9IJ3 - chains A and C of the 3 polymer chains in the assembly; structure by electron microscopy, 2.60 A resolution.

[Chain A]
Protein: Piwi-like protein 2
From: Mus musculus
Notes: EC 3.1.26.-
UniProt: Q8CDG1 (PIWL2_MOUSE); residue numbers follow UniProt; this construct covers 1-971
Amino-acid sequence (971 residues; row label = number of the first residue in the row):
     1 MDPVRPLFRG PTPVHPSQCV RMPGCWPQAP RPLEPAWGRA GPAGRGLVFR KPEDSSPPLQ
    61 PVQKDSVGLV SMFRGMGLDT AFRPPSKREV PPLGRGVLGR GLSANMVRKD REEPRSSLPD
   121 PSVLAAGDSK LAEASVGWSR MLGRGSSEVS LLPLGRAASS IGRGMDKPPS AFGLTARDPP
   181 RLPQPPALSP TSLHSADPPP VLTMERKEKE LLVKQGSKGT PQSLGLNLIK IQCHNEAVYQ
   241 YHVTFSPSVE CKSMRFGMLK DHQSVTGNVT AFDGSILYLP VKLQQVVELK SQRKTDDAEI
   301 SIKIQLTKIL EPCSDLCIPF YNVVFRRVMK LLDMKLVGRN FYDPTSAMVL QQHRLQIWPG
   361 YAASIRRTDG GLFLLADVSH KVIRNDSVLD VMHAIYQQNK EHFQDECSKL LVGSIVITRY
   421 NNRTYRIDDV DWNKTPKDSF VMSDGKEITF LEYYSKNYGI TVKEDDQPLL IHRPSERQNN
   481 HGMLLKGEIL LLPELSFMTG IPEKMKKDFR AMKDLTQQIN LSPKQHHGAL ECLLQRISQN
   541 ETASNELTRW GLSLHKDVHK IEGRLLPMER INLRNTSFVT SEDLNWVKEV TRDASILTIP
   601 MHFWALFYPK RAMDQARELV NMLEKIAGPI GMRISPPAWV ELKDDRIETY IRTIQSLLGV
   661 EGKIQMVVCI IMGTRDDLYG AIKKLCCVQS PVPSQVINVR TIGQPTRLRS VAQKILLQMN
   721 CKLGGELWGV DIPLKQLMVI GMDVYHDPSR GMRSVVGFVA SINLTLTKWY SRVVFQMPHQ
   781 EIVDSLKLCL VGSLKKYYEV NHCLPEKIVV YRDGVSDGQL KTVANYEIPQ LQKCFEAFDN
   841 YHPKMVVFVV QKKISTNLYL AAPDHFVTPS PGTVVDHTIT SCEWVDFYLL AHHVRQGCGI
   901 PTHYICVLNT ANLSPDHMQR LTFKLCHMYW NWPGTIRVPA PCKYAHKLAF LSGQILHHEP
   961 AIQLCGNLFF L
Not modelled in the structure: 1-220, 478-483, 749-750, 777-781
Ion coordination: Mn2+: Asp743, Asp813 (shared with U17(C) of chain C)
UniProt features mapped onto this chain:
  - active site: Asp743, Glu781, Asp813, His946
  - modified residue: Arg45 (Symmetric dimethylarginine), Arg74 (Omega-N-methylarginine), Arg83 (Omega-N-methylarginine), Arg95 (Omega-N-methylarginine), Arg100 (Omega-N-methylarginine), Arg144 (Symmetric dimethylarginine), Arg156 (Symmetric dimethylarginine), Arg163 (Symmetric dimethylarginine), Arg549 (Symmetric dimethylarginine)
  - mutagenesis: Arg9 (R9K: Abolishes interaction with TDRD1; when associated with K-39; K-45 and K-74), Arg39 (R39K: Abolishes interaction with TDRD1; when associated with K-9; K-45 and K-74), Arg45 (R45K: Abolishes interaction with TDRD1; when associated with K-9; K-39 and K-74), Arg74 (R74K: Abolishes interaction with TDRD1; when associated with K-9; K-39 and K-45), Asp813 (D813A: In DAH mutant; leads to arrest in meiotic prophase due to a failure of transposon piRNA amplification, resulting in the marked reduction of piRNA-bound within PIWIL4)

[Chain C]
Molecule: 25-nt RNA strand
From: Homo sapiens
Sequence (25 nucleotides; each row starts with the number of its first residue):
     1 GAGCCAAGUU UCCAUGUUGA UGGUA
Ion coordination: Mn2+: U17 (shared with Asp743(A), Asp813(A) of chain A)

[Chain A / chain C interface]
Residue-residue contacts (53):
  Lys252(A) - U10(C)  hydrogen bond to the phosphate
  Lys252(A) - U11(C)  salt bridge to the phosphate
  Asp273(A) - U11(C)  hydrogen bond to the sugar
  Ser275(A) - U10(C)  hydrogen bond to the sugar
  Pro319(A) - C12(C)  sugar contact
  Asn322(A) - C12(C)  hydrogen bond to the phosphate
  Asn322(A) - C13(C)  hydrogen bond to the phosphate
  Val323(A) - U11(C)  phosphate contact
  Val323(A) - C12(C)  phosphate contact
  Arg326(A) - C12(C)  phosphate contact
  Arg326(A) - C13(C)  salt bridge to the phosphate
  Arg339(A) - C12(C)  salt bridge to the phosphate
  Arg339(A) - C13(C)  salt bridge to the phosphate
  Ala363(A) - C13(C)  phosphate contact
  Ser364(A) - C13(C)  hydrogen bond to the phosphate
  Arg366(A) - A14(C)  salt bridge to the phosphate
  Arg423(A) - U10(C)  salt bridge to the phosphate
  Arg423(A) - U11(C)  salt bridge to the phosphate
  Leu485(A) - G8(C)  sugar contact
  Leu485(A) - U9(C)  phosphate contact
  Lys506(A) - A20(C)  hydrogen bond to the sugar
  Lys506(A) - U21(C)  sugar contact
  Phe509(A) - G22(C)  phosphate contact
  Met512(A) - U21(C)  sugar contact
  Thr516(A) - G22(C)  sugar contact
  Val587(A) - A25(C)  sugar contact
  Arg707(A) - A25(C)  base contact
  Ser710(A) - A25(C)  sugar contact
  Lys714(A) - A25(C)  hydrogen bond to the base
  Tyr745(A) - U17(C)  hydrogen bond to the phosphate
  Tyr745(A) - U18(C)  hydrogen bond to the phosphate
  Asp747(A) - U17(C)  hydrogen bond to the sugar
  Asp747(A) - U18(C)  sugar contact
  Asp813(A) - G16(C)  phosphate contact
  Gly814(A) - U15(C)  hydrogen bond to the sugar
  Gly814(A) - G16(C)  sugar contact
  Val815(A) - U15(C)  hydrogen bond to the sugar
  Ser816(A) - A14(C)  base contact
  Ser816(A) - U15(C)  hydrogen bond to the sugar
  Asp817(A) - A14(C)  hydrogen bond to the sugar
  Gln851(A) - U15(C)  sugar contact
  Gln851(A) - G16(C)  phosphate contact
  Lys852(A) - G16(C)  salt bridge to the phosphate
  Lys852(A) - U17(C)  salt bridge to the phosphate
  Lys853(A) - G16(C)  hydrogen bond to the base
  Lys853(A) - U17(C)  hydrogen bond to the base
  Ile854(A) - U15(C)  phosphate contact
  Arg895(A) - G23(C)  sugar contact
  Arg895(A) - U24(C)  hydrogen bond to the sugar
  Gln896(A) - G22(C)  hydrogen bond to the sugar
  Gln896(A) - G23(C)  hydrogen bond to the sugar
  His946(A) - U17(C)  salt bridge to the phosphate
  Phe950(A) - U18(C)  phosphate contact
Interface residues without a listed pair, chain A (45 interface residues in all): Tyr278, Ile318, Leu375, Asp676, Val711, Asp743, His746, Val850, Gln954
Interface residues without a listed pair, chain C (18 interface residues in all): G19

[Summary]
Chain A and chain C form an interface of 45 and 18 residues respectively, with 20 hydrogen bonds and 10 salt
bridges. Polar contacts include Lys714(A)-A25(C), Lys853(A)-G16(C) and Lys853(A)-U17(C). UniProt lists 4
active-site residues and 5 mutagenesis sites on chain A.
Here chain A is Piwi-like protein 2 (Mus musculus) and chain C is a 25-nt RNA strand (Homo sapiens). Entry
9IJ3 (Cryo-EM Structure of MILI-piRNA-target (26-nt)) was determined by electron microscopy, deposited
together with 9IIY, 9IIZ, 9IJ0, 9IJ1, 9IJ2, 9IJ4 and 9IJ5.
